3PCG - chains M and P of the 12 polymer chains in the assembly; structure by X-ray diffraction, 1.96 A resolution.

== Chain M (and P) ==
Molecule: Protocatechuate 3,4-dioxygenase
Organism: Pseudomonas putida
Notes: EC 1.13.11.3; chain P of this document is another copy of the same molecule, construct and numbering; everything in this record applies to it too
UniProt: P00437 (PCXB_PSEPU); residues 301-538 here correspond to UniProt positions 1-238 (UniProt number = residue number - 300)
Sequence (238 residues; numbered 301 to 538; the number before each row is that of its first residue):
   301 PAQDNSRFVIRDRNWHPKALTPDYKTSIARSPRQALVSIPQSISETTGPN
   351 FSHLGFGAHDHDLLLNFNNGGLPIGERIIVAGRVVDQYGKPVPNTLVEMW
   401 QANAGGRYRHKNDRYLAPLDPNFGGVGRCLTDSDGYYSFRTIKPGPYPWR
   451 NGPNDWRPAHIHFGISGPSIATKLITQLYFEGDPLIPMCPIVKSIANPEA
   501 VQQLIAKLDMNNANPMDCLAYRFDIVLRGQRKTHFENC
Disordered / not traced: 368-370, 537-538
Covalently attached groups: beta-mercaptoethanol (BME) linked to Cys-429
Metal / ion sites: Fe ion: Tyr-408, Tyr-447, His-460, His-462 (together with 4-hydroxyphenylacetate)
Ligand contacts:
  - 4-hydroxyphenylacetate (4HP): Tyr-324, Tyr-408, Tyr-447, Trp-449, Arg-457, His-460, His-462, Gln-477, Ile-491
  - 4-hydroxyphenylacetate: Tyr-324, Tyr-408, Tyr-447, Trp-449, Arg-457, His-460, His-462, Gln-477, Ile-491

== Interface between chain M and chain P ==
Residue-residue contacts - 63 pairs, chain M then chain P:
  Leu-372(M) / Pro-418(P)
  Pro-373(M) / Pro-418(P)
  Ile-374(M) / Ile-374(P)  hydrophobic
  Ile-374(M) / Asp-420(P)
  Gly-375(M) / Ala-404(P)
  Gly-375(M) / Gly-405(P)
  Glu-376(M) / Ala-404(P)
  Glu-376(M) / Gly-405(P)
  Glu-376(M) / Gly-445(P)
  Glu-376(M) / Pro-446(P)
  Arg-377(M) / Tyr-415(P)
  Arg-377(M) / Leu-416(P)
  Ala-404(M) / Gly-375(P)
  Ala-404(M) / Glu-376(P)
  Gly-405(M) / Gly-375(P)
  Gly-405(M) / Glu-376(P)
  Tyr-415(M) / Arg-377(P)
  Tyr-415(M) / Met-516(P)
  Tyr-415(M) / Asp-517(P)  hydrogen bond (side chain-backbone)
  Leu-416(M) / Arg-377(P)
  Pro-418(M) / Leu-372(P)
  Pro-418(M) / Pro-373(P)
  Leu-419(M) / Ile-374(P)
  Asp-420(M) / Ile-374(P)
  Gly-445(M) / Glu-376(P)
  Pro-446(M) / Glu-376(P)
  Pro-446(M) / Leu-519(P)  hydrophobic
  Pro-448(M) / Met-516(P)  hydrophobic
  Trp-449(M) / Met-516(P)
  Arg-450(M) / Met-516(P)
  Pro-453(M) / Pro-515(P)
  Asn-454(M) / Met-510(P)  hydrogen bond (side chain-backbone)
  Asn-454(M) / Pro-515(P)
  Trp-456(M) / Met-510(P)
  Trp-456(M) / Asn-514(P)
  Trp-456(M) / Asp-517(P)
  Trp-456(M) / Cys-518(P)  hydrophobic
  Trp-456(M) / Leu-519(P)  hydrophobic
  Glu-481(M) / Pro-484(P)
  Gly-482(M) / Gly-482(P)
  Pro-484(M) / Glu-481(P)
  Leu-485(M) / Leu-508(P)  hydrophobic
  Leu-485(M) / Leu-519(P)  hydrophobic
  Met-488(M) / Leu-508(P)  hydrophobic
  Leu-508(M) / Pro-484(P)  hydrophobic
  Leu-508(M) / Leu-485(P)  hydrophobic
  Leu-508(M) / Met-488(P)  hydrophobic
  Met-510(M) / Asn-454(P)  hydrogen bond (backbone-side chain)
  Met-510(M) / Trp-456(P)
  Met-510(M) / Met-488(P)  hydrophobic
  Asn-514(M) / Trp-456(P)
  Pro-515(M) / Pro-453(P)
  Pro-515(M) / Asn-454(P)
  Met-516(M) / Tyr-415(P)
  Met-516(M) / Leu-416(P)
  Met-516(M) / Pro-448(P)  hydrophobic
  Met-516(M) / Trp-449(P)
  Met-516(M) / Arg-450(P)
  Asp-517(M) / Tyr-415(P)  hydrogen bond (backbone-side chain)
  Asp-517(M) / Trp-456(P)
  Cys-518(M) / Trp-456(P)
  Leu-519(M) / Trp-456(P)  hydrophobic
  Leu-519(M) / Leu-485(P)  hydrophobic
Also at the interface, not in a pair above, chain M (37 interface residues in all): Pro-421, Ala-513, Tyr-521
Also at the interface, not in a pair above, chain P (37 interface residues in all): Leu-419, Pro-444, Ala-513, Tyr-521

== In short ==
The chain M/chain P interface involves 37 residues from each chain, with 4 hydrogen bonds. Polar pairs include
Tyr-415(M)/Asp-517(P) and Asn-454(M)/Met-510(P). Bound to chain M: 4-hydroxyphenylacetate. The Fe ion site is
built by Tyr-408(M), Tyr-447(M), His-460(M) and His-462(M).
Chain M and chain P are both Protocatechuate 3,4-dioxygenase (Pseudomonas putida); the structure, Structure of
protocatechuate 3,4-dioxygenase complexed with the inhibitor 4-hydroxyphenylacetate, was determined by X-ray
diffraction together with 3PCB, 3PCC, 3PCE, 3PCF, 3PCH and 3PCI from the same study.
